Entry 4UFR (X-ray diffraction, 2.20 A resolution); this record covers chains A and C of the 4 polymer chains in the assembly.

Chain A (and C):
Name: Leucine-rich repeat-containing G-protein coupled receptor 5
From: Homo sapiens
Notes: fragment: ectodomain, residues 32-487 and residues 538-544; chain C of this document is another copy of the same molecule, construct and numbering; everything in this record applies to it too
UniProt: O75473 (LGR5_HUMAN); residue numbers follow UniProt; this construct covers 32-485, 538-544
Chain sequence (484 residues; numbered 29 to 556; 44 numbers in that range are skipped by the numbering (no residue carries them; nothing is unmodelled there); the number before each row is that of its first residue):
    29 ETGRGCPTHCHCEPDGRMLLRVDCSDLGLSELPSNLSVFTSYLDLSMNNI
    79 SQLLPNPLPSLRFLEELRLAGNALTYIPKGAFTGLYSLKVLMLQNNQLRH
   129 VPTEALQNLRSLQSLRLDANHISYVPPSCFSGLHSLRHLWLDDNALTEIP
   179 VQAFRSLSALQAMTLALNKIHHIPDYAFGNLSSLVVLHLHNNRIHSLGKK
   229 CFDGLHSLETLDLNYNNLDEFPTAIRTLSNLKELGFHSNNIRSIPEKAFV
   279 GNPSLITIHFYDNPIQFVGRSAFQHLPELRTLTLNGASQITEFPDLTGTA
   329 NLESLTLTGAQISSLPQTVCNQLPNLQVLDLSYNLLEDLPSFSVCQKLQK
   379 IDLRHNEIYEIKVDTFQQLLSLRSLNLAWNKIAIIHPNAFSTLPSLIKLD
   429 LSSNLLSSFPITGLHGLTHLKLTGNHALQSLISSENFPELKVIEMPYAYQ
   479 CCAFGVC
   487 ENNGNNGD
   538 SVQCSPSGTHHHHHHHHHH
Unresolved in the structure: 29-31, 487-494, 538, 544-556 (chain C: 29-32, 487-494, 538, 544-556)
Sequence notes: expression tag (29-31, 545-556); linker (488-494)
Swiss-Prot annotation at these positions:
  - glycosylation (N-linked (GlcNAc...) asparagine): Asn63, Asn77, Asn208
  - mutagenesis: Asp146 (D146F: Abolishes activation of Wnt signaling), Asp170 (D170F: Abolishes activation of Wnt signaling), Ala190 (A190D: Abolishes activation of Wnt signaling)
Disulfide bonds: Cys34-Cys40, Cys38-Cys52, Cys348-Cys373, Cys479-Cys541, Cys480-Cys485
Covalent attachments: N-acetylglucosamine (NAG) linked to Asn208
Reported in the primary citation:
  - self-association interface (contacts with another copy of this molecule): Tyr289, Asp290, Tyr361, His383, Trp407, His454
  - conformationally variable residues (domain motion): Ile293, Gln294, Phe295, Phe301, Gln302

Interface between chain A and chain C:
Residue-residue contacts (15; chain A residue first):
  Tyr243(A) - His454(C)
  Tyr243(A) - Ala455(C)  hydrogen bond (side chain-backbone)
  Tyr289(A) - His454(C)
  Asp290(A) - Leu433(C)
  Asp290(A) - His454(C)
  Asn313(A) - Trp407(C)
  Tyr361(A) - Tyr361(C)  hydrogen bond
  Tyr361(A) - His383(C)
  His383(A) - Tyr361(C)
  Leu433(A) - Asp290(C)
  His454(A) - Tyr243(C)
  His454(A) - Tyr289(C)
  His454(A) - Asp290(C)
  Ala455(A) - Tyr243(C)
  Gln457(A) - Tyr243(C)
Interface residues without a listed pair, chain A (11 interface residues in all): Trp407
Interface residues without a listed pair, chain C (11 interface residues in all): Asn313, Gln457

Overview:
Chain A and chain C each contribute 11 residues to their interface; the contacts include 2 hydrogen bonds.
Polar contacts include Tyr243(A)-Ala455(C) and Tyr361(A)-Tyr361(C). Covalently linked N-acetylglucosamine: at
Asn208(A). From the paper: conformational variability at Ile293(A), Gln294(A) and Phe295(A) among others; a
self-association interface involving Tyr289(A), Asp290(A) and Tyr361(A) among others.
Both chains are Leucine-rich repeat-containing G-protein coupled receptor 5 (Homo sapiens). Entry 4UFR
(Structure of the ectodomain of LGR5 in complex with R-spondin-2 (Fu1Fu2)) was determined by X-ray diffraction
together with 4UFS from the same study.
